PDB entry 6W1C | electron microscopy, 5.30 A resolution (low resolution: residue-level contacts below are approximate; hydrogen-bond / salt-bridge calls are withheld) | chains D and H of the 16 polymer chains in the assembly

# Chain D
Molecule: E1 glycoprotein
From: Mayaro virus (strain Brazil)
UniProt: Q8QZ72 (POLS_MAYAB); residues 1-380 here correspond to UniProt positions 807-1186 (UniProt number = residue number + 806)
Chain sequence (380 residues; numbered 1 to 380; the number before each row is that of its first residue):
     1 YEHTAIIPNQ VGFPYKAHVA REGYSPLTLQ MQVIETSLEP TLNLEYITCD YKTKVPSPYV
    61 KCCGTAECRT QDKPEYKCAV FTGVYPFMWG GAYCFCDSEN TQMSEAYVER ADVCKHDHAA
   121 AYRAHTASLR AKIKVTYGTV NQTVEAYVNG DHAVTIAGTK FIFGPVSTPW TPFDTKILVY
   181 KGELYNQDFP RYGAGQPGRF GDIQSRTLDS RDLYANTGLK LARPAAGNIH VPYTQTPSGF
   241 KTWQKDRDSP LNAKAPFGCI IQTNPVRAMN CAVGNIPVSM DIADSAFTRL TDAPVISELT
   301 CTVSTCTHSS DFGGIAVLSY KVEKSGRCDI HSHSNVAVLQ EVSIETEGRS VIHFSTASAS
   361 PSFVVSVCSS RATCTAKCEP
Curated features (UniProtKB/Swiss-Prot):
  - region: Val-84 to Thr-101 (E1 fusion peptide loop)
  - glycosylation (N-linked (GlcNAc...) asparagine): Asn-141, Asn-270

# Chain H
Molecule: E2 glycoprotein
From: Mayaro virus (strain Brazil)
UniProt: Q8QZ72 (POLS_MAYAB); residues 1-340 here correspond to UniProt positions 325-664 (UniProt number = residue number + 324)
Chain sequence (340 residues; row label = number of the first residue in the row):
     1 STANHFNAYK LTRPYVAYCA DCGMGHSCHS PAMIENIQAD ATDGTLKIQF ASQIGLTKTD
    61 THDHTKIRYA EGHDIAEAAR STLKVHSSSE CTVTGTMGHF ILAKCPPGER ISVSFVDSKN
   121 EHRTCRIAYH HEQRLIGRER FTVRPHHGIE LPCTTYQLTT AETSEEIDMH MPPDIPDRTI
   181 LSQQSGNVKI TVNGRTVRYS SSCGSQAVGT TTTDKTINSC TVDKCQAYVT SHTKWQFNSP
   241 FVPRRMQAER KGKVHIPFPL INTTCRVPLA PEALVRSGKR EATLSLHPIH PTLLSYRTFG
   301 AERVFDEQWI TAQTEVTIPV PVEGVEYQWG NHKPQRFVVA
Curated features (UniProtKB/Swiss-Prot):
  - region (Interaction with host Mxra8 receptor): His-26 to His-29, His-62 to His-64, Gln-184 to Asn-187, Thr-216 to Val-222
  - glycosylation: Asn-262 (N-linked (GlcNAc...) asparagine)

# How chain D and chain H interact
Pairs across the interface (39; chain D residue first):
  Val-55(D) with Asn-238(H)
  Pro-56(D) with Asn-238(H); Ser-239(H)
  Ser-57(D) with Asn-238(H); Ser-239(H); Val-242(H); Arg-244(H)
  Pro-58(D) with Pro-243(H); Arg-244(H)
  Tyr-59(D) with Arg-244(H)
  Pro-86(D) with Pro-176(H); Asp-177(H)
  Phe-87(D) with Pro-176(H)
  Met-88(D) with Pro-176(H)
  Gly-90(D) with Thr-196(H); Tyr-228(H)
  Gly-91(D) with Ile-175(H); Asp-177(H); Arg-178(H); Thr-179(H); Ala-227(H); Tyr-228(H); Val-229(H)
  Ala-92(D) with Ile-175(H); Pro-176(H); Asp-177(H); Ala-227(H); Tyr-228(H); Val-229(H)
  Tyr-93(D) with Pro-176(H)
  Cys-94(D) with Pro-176(H); Asp-177(H)
  Phe-95(D) with Asp-177(H)
  Ile-229(D) with Pro-240(H); Phe-241(H)
  Pro-256(D) with Gly-300(H); Ala-301(H)
  Phe-257(D) with Gly-300(H)
  Gly-258(D) with Gly-300(H)
Other interface residues (no listed pair), chain D (20 interface residues in all): Val-60, Gly-227
Other interface residues (no listed pair), chain H (19 interface residues in all): Arg-245

# Summary
The interface between chain D and chain H involves 20 residues on one side and 19 on the other.
Chain D is E1 glycoprotein and chain H is E2 glycoprotein, both from Mayaro virus (strain Brazil); the
structure, Human mAbs broadly protect against infection of arthritiogenic alphaviruses by recognizing
conserved elements of the MXR8 ..., was determined by electron microscopy, deposited together with 6W2U, 6VYV
and 6W09.
